PDB entry 6RXH | X-ray diffraction, 2.00 A resolution | chains A and B of the 4 polymer chains in the assembly

== Chain A ==
Protein: Aspartate 1-decarboxylase
Organism: Escherichia coli
Notes: EC 4.1.1.11
Reference sequence: A0A403CTL2 (A0A403CTL2_ECOLX); residues 1-24 here = UniProt positions 1-24
Sequence (41 residues; row label = number of the first residue in the row; numbers below 1 keep their minus sign (Met-16 is residue -16)):
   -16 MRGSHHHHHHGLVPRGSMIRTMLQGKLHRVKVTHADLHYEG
Not modelled in the structure: -16 to -2
Sequence notes: initiating methionine (-16); expression tag (-15 to 0)

== Chain B ==
Protein: Aspartate 1-decarboxylase
Organism: Escherichia coli
Notes: EC 4.1.1.11
Reference sequence: A0A3U0WEI2 (A0A3U0WEI2_ECOLX); residues 25-126 here = UniProt positions 25-126
Sequence (103 residues; row label = number of the first residue in the row):
    25 X
    25 SCAIDQDFLDAAGILENEAIDIWNVTNGKRFSTYAIAAERGSRIISVNGA
    75 AAHCASVGDIVIIASFVTMPDEEARTWRPNVAYFEGDNEMKRTAKAIPVQ
   125 VA
Not modelled in the structure: 124-126
Sequence notes: modified residue (25)
Modified / non-standard residues: PYR (pyruvic acid) at position 25

== Chain A / chain B interface ==
Residue-residue contacts (86):
  Gly-1(A) - Pro94(B)
  Met1(A) - Pro94(B)
  Met1(A) - Asp95(B)  hydrogen bond (backbone-backbone)
  Ile2(A) - Thr92(B)
  Ile2(A) - Met93(B)
  Ile2(A) - Pro94(B)  hydrophobic
  Arg3(A) - Val91(B)
  Arg3(A) - Thr92(B)
  Arg3(A) - Met93(B)  hydrogen bond (backbone-backbone)
  Arg3(A) - Asp95(B)  salt bridge
  Arg3(A) - Ala98(B)
  Thr4(A) - Val91(B)
  Thr4(A) - Thr92(B)
  Met5(A) - Phe90(B)
  Met5(A) - Val91(B)  hydrogen bond (backbone-backbone)
  Met5(A) - Ala98(B)
  Leu6(A) - Ala88(B)  hydrophobic
  Leu6(A) - Ser89(B)
  Leu6(A) - Phe90(B)
  Leu6(A) - Trp101(B)  hydrogen bond (backbone-side chain)
  Leu6(A) - Pro103(B)
  Gln7(A) - Ala36(B)  hydrogen bond (side chain-backbone)
  Gln7(A) - Gly37(B)  hydrogen bond (side chain-backbone)
  Gln7(A) - Ser89(B)  hydrogen bond (backbone-backbone)
  Gln7(A) - Val91(B)
  Gln7(A) - Trp101(B)
  Gln7(A) - Pro103(B)
  Gln7(A) - Asn104(B)  hydrogen bond (backbone-backbone)
  Gly8(A) - Ala36(B)
  Gly8(A) - Ala88(B)
  Gly8(A) - Ser89(B)  hydrogen bond (backbone-backbone)
  Gly8(A) - Asn104(B)
  Lys9(A) - Ile87(B)
  Lys9(A) - Asn104(B)  hydrogen bond (backbone-backbone)
  Lys9(A) - Val105(B)
  Lys9(A) - Ala106(B)  hydrogen bond (backbone-backbone)
  Leu10(A) - Phe32(B)
  Leu10(A) - Ala36(B)  hydrophobic
  Leu10(A) - Val85(B)
  Leu10(A) - Ile86(B)
  Leu10(A) - Ile87(B)  hydrogen bond (backbone-backbone)
  Leu10(A) - Ala106(B)
  Leu10(A) - Phe108(B)  hydrophobic
  His11(A) - Ala106(B)  hydrogen bond (backbone-backbone)
  His11(A) - Tyr107(B)
  His11(A) - Phe108(B)  hydrogen bond (backbone-backbone)
  Arg12(A) - Val49(B)
  Arg12(A) - Ile84(B)
  Arg12(A) - Val85(B)  hydrogen bond (backbone-backbone)
  Arg12(A) - Ile86(B)
  Arg12(A) - Phe108(B)
  Val13(A) - Ile69(B)  hydrophobic
  Val13(A) - Asp83(B)
  Val13(A) - Ile84(B)
  Val13(A) - Val85(B)  hydrogen bond (backbone-backbone)
  Val13(A) - Asn112(B)
  Lys14(A) - Ile69(B)
  Lys14(A) - Gly82(B)
  Lys14(A) - Asp83(B)
  Lys14(A) - Asn112(B)  hydrogen bond (backbone-side chain)
  Val15(A) - Ile69(B)
  Val15(A) - Ser80(B)
  Val15(A) - Val81(B)
  Val15(A) - Gly82(B)  hydrogen bond (backbone-backbone)
  Val15(A) - Asp83(B)  hydrogen bond (backbone-backbone)
  Val15(A) - Val85(B)  hydrophobic
  Thr16(A) - Arg67(B)
  Thr16(A) - Ile68(B)
  Thr16(A) - Ile69(B)  hydrogen bond (backbone-backbone)
  Thr16(A) - Val81(B)
  Thr16(A) - Asn112(B)
  His17(A) - Ile69(B)  hydrogen bond (backbone-backbone)
  His17(A) - Ser70(B)
  His17(A) - Val71(B)  hydrogen bond (backbone-backbone)
  His17(A) - Val81(B)
  Ala18(A) - Val71(B)
  Asp19(A) - Val71(B)  hydrogen bond (backbone-backbone)
  Asp19(A) - Asn72(B)
  Asp19(A) - Gly73(B)  hydrogen bond (backbone-backbone)
  Leu20(A) - Gly73(B)
  Leu20(A) - Ala76(B)
  Leu20(A) - His77(B)
  Tyr22(A) - Ser25(B)
  Tyr22(A) - Asn72(B)
  Gly24(A) - Tyr58(B)
  Gly24(A) - Ile60(B)
Interface residues without a listed pair, chain B (45 interface residues in all): Ile28, Ile38, Ala79, Gly110

== Summary ==
23 residues of chain A face 45 of chain B across their interface, with 24 hydrogen bonds and 1 salt bridge.
Among the polar pairs are Arg3(A)-Asp95(B), Leu6(A)-Trp101(B) and Gln7(A)-Ala36(B).
Here chain A is Aspartate 1-decarboxylase and chain B is Aspartate 1-decarboxylase, both from Escherichia
coli. Entry 6RXH (In-flow serial synchrotron crystallography using a 3D-printed microfluidic device (3D-MiXD):
Aspartate alpha-decarboxylase) was determined by X-ray diffraction, deposited together with 6RXI.
